Entry 8RIU (X-ray diffraction, 1.89 A resolution); this record covers chains B and F of the 6 polymer chains in the assembly.

Chain B:
Molecule: Coenzyme F420 hydrogenase/dehydrogenase, beta subunit C terminus
Source organism: Candidatus Methanoperedenaceae archaeon GB50
Reference sequence: A0A7R9R773 (A0A7R9R773_9EURY); residues 1-370 here = UniProt positions 1-370
Chain sequence (370 residues; numbered 1 to 370; the number before each row is that of its first residue):
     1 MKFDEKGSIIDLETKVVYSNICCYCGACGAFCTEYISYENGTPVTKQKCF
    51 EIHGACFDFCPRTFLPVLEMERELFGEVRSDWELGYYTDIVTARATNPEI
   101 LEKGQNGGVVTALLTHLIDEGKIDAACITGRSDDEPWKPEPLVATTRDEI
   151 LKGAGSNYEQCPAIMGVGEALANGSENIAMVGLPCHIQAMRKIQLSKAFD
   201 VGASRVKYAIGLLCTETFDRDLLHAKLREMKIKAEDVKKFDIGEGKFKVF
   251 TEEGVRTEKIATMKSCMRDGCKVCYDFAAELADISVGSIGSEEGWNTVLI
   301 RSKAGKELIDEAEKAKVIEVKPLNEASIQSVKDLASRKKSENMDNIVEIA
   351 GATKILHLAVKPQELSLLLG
Metal / ion sites: 4Fe-4S cluster Fe site 1: Cys22, Cys25, Cys28, Cys60; 4Fe-4S cluster Fe site 2: Cys32, Cys49, Glu51, Cys56; 4Fe-4S cluster Fe site 3: Cys185, Cys214, Cys271, Cys274
Residues lining bound ligands:
  - FAD (flavin-adenine dinucleotide): Gly104, Gln105, Asn106, Gly107, Gly108, Val109, Val110, Thr111, Leu114, Ile128, Thr129, Gly153, Ala154, Gly155, Ser156, Asn157, Tyr158, Glu159, Gln160, Cys161, Val181, Leu183, His186, Leu212, Leu213, Cys214, Thr215, Glu216, Thr217, Phe277, Val286, Gly287, Ser288, Ile289, Asn296
  - 4Fe-4S cluster (SF4), molecule 1: Ser8, Ile9, Cys32, Tyr35, Ile36, Thr45, Cys49, Glu51, Gly54, Ala55, Cys56
  - 4Fe-4S cluster (SF4), molecule 2: Leu12, Val16, Cys22, Cys23, Tyr24, Cys25, Gly26, Ala27, Cys28, Tyr38, Pro43, Cys60, Pro61, Arg62
  - 4Fe-4S cluster (SF4), molecule 3: Cys23, Arg62, Gln160, Leu183, Pro184, Cys185, Cys214, Thr215, Glu216, Thr217, Gly270, Cys271, Cys274, Asp276, Lys338

Chain F:
Molecule: Acetyl-CoA decarbonylase/synthase complex subunit epsilon
Source organism: Candidatus Methanoperedenaceae archaeon GB50
Reference sequence: A0A7R9N5A2 (A0A7R9N5A2_9EURY); residue numbers follow UniProt; this construct covers 1-174
Chain sequence (174 residues; each row starts with the number of its first residue):
     1 MNIPFDIGNISGPEMGRIATPEALGRAIKNAKRPLLVVGSEILEDGLIDR
    51 AIAIGKKGIPIAATAHSIKGFVDAGYTDNVYMVGLHELANNIKSPDWMGF
   101 DGKGGYDLVAVLGGIYYSTSQFLISIKNCATDPLVRAISIDRYYHIAARM
   151 TFDNISRKRTDEFKEMLDRVVQSI
Metal / ion sites: K+: Phe5, Asp6 (shared with 3 residues of chain D)

Interface between chain B and chain F:
Residue-residue contacts (12; chain B residue first):
  Asp4(B) - Arg159(F)  salt bridge
  Lys6(B) - Met1(F)
  Lys6(B) - Ile3(F)
  Gly7(B) - Met1(F)
  Ser8(B) - Met1(F)
  Asp11(B) - Met1(F)
  Ile52(B) - Met1(F)
  Ile52(B) - Ile3(F)  hydrophobic
  Ile52(B) - Ile7(F)  hydrophobic
  Lys197(B) - Lys158(F)  hydrogen bond (backbone-side chain)
  Lys197(B) - Arg159(F)
  Lys197(B) - Glu162(F)
Other interface residues (no listed pair), chain B (10 interface residues in all): Met1, His53, Ala198

Summary:
The interface between chain B and chain F involves 10 residues on one side and 6 on the other, with 1 hydrogen
bond and 1 salt bridge. Among the polar pairs are Asp4(B)-Arg159(F) and Lys197(B)-Lys158(F).
Here chain B is Coenzyme F420 hydrogenase/dehydrogenase, beta subunit C terminus and chain F is Acetyl-CoA
decarbonylase/synthase complex subunit epsilon, both from Candidatus Methanoperedenaceae archaeon GB50. Entry
8RIU (Crystal structure of the F420-reducing carbon monoxide dehydrogenase component from the ethanotroph
Candidatus Ethanoperedens thermophilum) was determined by X-ray diffraction together with 8RJA from the same
study.
